Entry 9C50 (X-ray diffraction, 2.50 A resolution); this record covers chains A and B of the 3 polymer chains in the assembly.

[Chain A]
Name: Thrombin A-chain
Source organism: Homo sapiens
UniProt: P00734 (THRB_HUMAN); the construct lacks a stretch of the UniProt sequence, so the offset changes along the chain: -5 to 0 = UniProt 328-333; 1-14 = UniProt 336-349; 15-17 = UniProt 361-363
Sequence (36 residues; row label = number of the first residue in the row; a row labelled like 14A-14K holds insertion residues (14A, then the next letters in order); numbers below 1 keep their minus sign (Thr-5 is residue -5)):
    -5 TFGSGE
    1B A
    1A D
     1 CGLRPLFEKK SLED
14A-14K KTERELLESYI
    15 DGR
Disordered / not traced: -5 to 0, 15-17
UniProt features mapped onto this chain:
  - site: Arg17 (Cleavage)

[Chain B]
Name: Thrombin B-chain
Source organism: Homo sapiens
UniProt: P00734 (THRB_HUMAN); the construct lacks a stretch of the UniProt sequence and is renumbered around it, so the offset changes along the chain: 16-36 = UniProt 364-384; 37-60 = UniProt 386-409; 61-77 = UniProt 419-435; 78-97 = UniProt 437-456; 7 more segments
Sequence (273 residues; numbered 16 to 261 plus 30 insertion-coded residues; 3 numbers in that range are skipped by the numbering (no residue carries them; nothing is unmodelled there); the number before each row is that of its first residue; a row labelled like 60A-60I holds insertion residues (60A, then the next letters in order)):
    16 IVEGSDAEIG MSPWQVMLFR K
   36A S
    37 PQELLCGASL ISDRWVLTAA HCLL
60A-60I YPPWDKNFT
    61 ENDLLVRIGK HSRTRYE
   77A R
    78 NIEKISMLEK IYIHPRYNWR
   97A E
    98 NLDRDIALMK LKKPVAFSDY IHPVCLPDRE TA
129A-129C ASL
   130 LQAGYKGRVT GWGNLKET
147A-147G WTANVGK
   150 GQPSVLQVVN LPIVERPVCK DSTRIRITDN MFCAG
  184A Y
   185 KP
186A-186D DEGK
   187 RGDACEGDSG GPFVMKSP
204A-204B FN
   205 NRWYQMGIVS WGE
   219 GCD
  221A R
   222 DGKYGFYTHV FRLKKWIQKV IDQFGEYLED QVDPRLIDGK
Disordered / not traced: 147A-147G, 246-261
Sequence notes: expression tag (248-261)
UniProt features mapped onto this chain:
  - region: Ala183 to Val200 (High affinity receptor-binding region which is also known as the TP508 peptide)
  - active site (Charge relay system): His57, Asp102, Ser195
  - glycosylation: Asn60G (N-linked (GlcNAc...) (complex) asparagine)
Cystine bridges: Cys42-Cys58, Cys168-Cys182, Cys191-Cys220
Ion coordination: Na+: Arg221A, Lys224

[Interface between chain A and chain B]
Pairs across the interface - 58 pairs, chain A then chain B:
  Cys1(A) - Pro120(B)
  Cys1(A) - Val121(B)
  Cys1(A) - Cys122(B)  disulfide
  Cys1(A) - Arg206(B)  hydrogen bond (backbone-side chain)
  Asp1A(A) - His119(B)  hydrogen bond (backbone-side chain)
  Asp1A(A) - Arg206(B)
  Ala1B(A) - Arg206(B)  hydrogen bond (backbone-side chain)
  Gly2(A) - Pro120(B)  hydrogen bond (backbone-backbone)
  Gly2(A) - Cys122(B)
  Gly2(A) - Arg206(B)
  Gly2(A) - Trp207(B)  hydrogen bond (backbone-backbone)
  Leu3(A) - His119(B)  hydrogen bond (backbone-side chain)
  Leu3(A) - Asn205(B)
  Leu3(A) - Arg206(B)
  Arg4(A) - Gly25(B)
  Arg4(A) - Met26(B)  hydrogen bond (side chain-backbone)
  Arg4(A) - Pro28(B)
  Arg4(A) - Trp29(B)
  Arg4(A) - Arg137(B)
  Arg4(A) - Trp207(B)
  Pro5(A) - Ser115(B)
  Pro5(A) - Asp116(B)
  Pro5(A) - His119(B)
  Leu6(A) - Ile24(B)
  Leu6(A) - Asp116(B)
  Phe7(A) - Glu23(B)
  Phe7(A) - Ile24(B)
  Phe7(A) - Gly25(B)
  Phe7(A) - Met26(B)
  Glu8(A) - Lys202(B)  salt bridge
  Glu8(A) - Asn205(B)
  Glu8(A) - Trp207(B)  hydrogen bond
  Lys9(A) - His119(B)
  Asp14(A) - Glu23(B)
  Asp14(A) - Met26(B)
  Asp14(A) - Arg137(B)  salt bridge
  Asp14(A) - Trp207(B)
  Lys14A(A) - Glu23(B)  hydrogen bond (backbone-side chain)
  Thr14B(A) - Arg137(B)  hydrogen bond
  Thr14B(A) - Asn159(B)  hydrogen bond
  Glu14C(A) - Arg137(B)
  Glu14C(A) - Lys202(B)  salt bridge
  Glu14E(A) - Lys135(B)  salt bridge
  Glu14E(A) - Asn159(B)  hydrogen bond
  Glu14E(A) - Tyr184A(B)  hydrogen bond
  Glu14E(A) - Lys186D(B)  salt bridge
  Leu14F(A) - Lys135(B)
  Leu14F(A) - Gly136(B)
  Leu14F(A) - Asn159(B)
  Leu14F(A) - Trp207(B)  hydrophobic
  Ser14I(A) - Tyr134(B)
  Ser14I(A) - Lys135(B)  hydrogen bond (side chain-backbone)
  Tyr14J(A) - Tyr134(B)  hydrophobic
  Tyr14J(A) - Lys135(B)  hydrogen bond (side chain-backbone)
  Tyr14J(A) - Met201(B)  hydrophobic
  Tyr14J(A) - Lys202(B)  hydrogen bond (side chain-backbone)
  Tyr14J(A) - Pro204(B)  hydrophobic
  Ile14K(A) - Tyr134(B)  hydrogen bond (backbone-side chain)
Also at the interface, not in a pair above, chain A (21 interface residues in all): Lys10
Also at the interface, not in a pair above, chain B (28 interface residues in all): Tyr117, Gly133, Asn204B
Cross-chain cystine bridges: Cys1(A)-Cys122(B)

[Summary]
Chain A and chain B form an interface of 21 and 28 residues respectively, with 1 disulfide bond, 17 hydrogen
bonds and 5 salt bridges. Among the polar pairs are Glu8(A)-Lys202(B), Glu14E(A)-Lys135(B) and
Asp14(A)-Arg137(B). Curated annotation (UniProt) lists 3 active-site residues on chain B.
Chain A is Thrombin A-chain and chain B is Thrombin B-chain, both from Homo sapiens; the structure,
Replacement of a single residue changes the primary specificity of thrombin, was determined by X-ray
diffraction.
